7ICT - chains T and A of the 3 polymer chains in the assembly; structure by X-ray diffraction, 2.80 A resolution.

== Chain T ==
Molecule: 7-nt DNA strand
Sequence (7 nucleotides; each row starts with the number of its first residue):
     2 CATCTGT

== Chain A ==
Protein: Protein (DNA polymerase beta (e.c.2.7.7.7))
Source organism: Homo sapiens
UniProtKB: P06746 (DPOB_HUMAN); residues 2-335 here correspond to UniProt positions 1-334 (UniProt number = residue number - 1)
Amino-acid sequence (335 residues; row label = number of the first residue in the row):
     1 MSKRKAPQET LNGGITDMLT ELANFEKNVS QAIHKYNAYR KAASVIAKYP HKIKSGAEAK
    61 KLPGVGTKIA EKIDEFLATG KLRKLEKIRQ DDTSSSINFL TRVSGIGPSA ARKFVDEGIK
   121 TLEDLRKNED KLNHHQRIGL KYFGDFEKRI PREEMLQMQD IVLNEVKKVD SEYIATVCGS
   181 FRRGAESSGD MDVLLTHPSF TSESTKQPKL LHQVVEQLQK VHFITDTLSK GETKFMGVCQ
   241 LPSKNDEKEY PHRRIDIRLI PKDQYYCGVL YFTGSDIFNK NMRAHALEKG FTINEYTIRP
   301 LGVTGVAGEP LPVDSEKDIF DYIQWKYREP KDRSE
Unresolved in the structure: 1-8
Swiss-Prot annotation at these positions:
  - binding site (K(+)): Lys-61
  - binding site (Na(+)): Lys-61
Bound ions: Zn2+ near His-51 (its only coordinating residue here); Na+ site 1 near Leu-62 (its only coordinating residue here); Na+ site 2: Thr-101, Val-103, Ile-106 (shared with 1 residue of chain P)

== Interface between chain T and chain A ==
Residue-residue contacts (11):
  DC2(T) / Tyr-296(A)  sugar contact
  DA3(T) / Thr-233(A)  phosphate contact
  DA3(T) / Lys-234(A)  phosphate contact
  DT4(T) / Ser-229(A)  phosphate contact
  DT4(T) / Lys-230(A)  phosphate contact
  DT4(T) / Gly-231(A)  phosphate contact
  DT4(T) / Glu-232(A)  hydrogen bond to the phosphate
  DT4(T) / Thr-233(A)  hydrogen bond to the phosphate
  DT4(T) / Lys-234(A)  hydrogen bond to the phosphate
  DC5(T) / Ser-229(A)  sugar contact
  DC5(T) / Lys-230(A)  hydrogen bond to the phosphate

== In short ==
4 residues of chain T face 7 of chain A across their interface; the contacts include 4 hydrogen bonds. Polar
pairs include DT4(T)/Glu-232(A), DT4(T)/Thr-233(A) and DT4(T)/Lys-234(A). UniProt lists K+-binding residue
Lys-61(A) and Na+-binding residue Lys-61(A) on chain A.
Chain T is a 7-nt DNA strand and chain A is Protein (DNA polymerase beta (e.c.2.7.7.7)) (Homo sapiens); the
structure, DNA polymerase beta (e.c.2.7.7.7)/DNA complex, soaked in the presence of ZNCL2 and MGCL2, was
determined by X-ray diffraction, deposited together with 1ZQT, 7ICE, 7ICF, 7ICG, 7ICH, 7ICI and 39 further
entries.
